3GLI - chains A and K of the 8 polymer chains in the assembly; structure by X-ray diffraction, 3.50 A resolution.

# Chain A
Molecule: DNA polymerase III subunit delta
Source organism: Escherichia coli
Notes: EC 2.7.7.7
UniProtKB: P28630 (HOLA_ECOLI); residue numbers follow UniProt; this construct covers 1-343
Chain sequence (343 residues; numbered 1 to 343; the number before each row is that of its first residue):
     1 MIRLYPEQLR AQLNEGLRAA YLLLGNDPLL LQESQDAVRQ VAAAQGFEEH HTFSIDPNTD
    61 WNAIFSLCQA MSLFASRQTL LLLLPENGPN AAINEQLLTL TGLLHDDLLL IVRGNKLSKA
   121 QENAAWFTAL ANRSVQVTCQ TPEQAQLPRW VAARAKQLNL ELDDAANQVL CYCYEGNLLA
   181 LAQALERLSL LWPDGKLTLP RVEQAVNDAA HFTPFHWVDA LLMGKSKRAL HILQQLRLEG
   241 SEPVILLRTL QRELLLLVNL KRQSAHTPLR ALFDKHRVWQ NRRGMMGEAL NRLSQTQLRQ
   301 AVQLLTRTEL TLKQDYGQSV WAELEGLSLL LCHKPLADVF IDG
Disordered / not traced: 334-343
From the paper describing this entry:
  - mutagenesis - R248A (1.3 = 0.3 uM), R252A (Kp = 0.76 + 0.16 uM), K313A (6.1 + 3.0 uM): decreased binding to the 15-nt DNA strand (chain K)
  - mutagenesis - R299A, R307A: unchanged binding to the 15-nt DNA strand (chain K)

# Chain K
Molecule: 15-nt DNA strand
Sequence (15 nucleotides; row label = number of the first residue in the row):
     1 TTTTTTATAG GCCAG
Disordered / not traced: 1

# How chain A and chain K interact
Pairs across the interface (16):
  Lys116(A) - DT2(K)  phosphate contact
  Phe215(A) - DT2(K)  stacking on the base
  Phe215(A) - DT3(K)  base contact
  Glu242(A) - DT4(K)  base contact
  Glu242(A) - DT5(K)  base contact
  Val244(A) - DT4(K)  phosphate contact
  Val244(A) - DT5(K)  base contact
  Ile245(A) - DT3(K)  sugar contact
  Ile245(A) - DT4(K)  sugar contact
  Arg248(A) - DT4(K)  sugar contact
  Arg248(A) - DT5(K)  salt bridge to the phosphate
  Thr249(A) - DT3(K)  sugar contact
  Arg252(A) - DT3(K)  salt bridge to the phosphate
  Arg252(A) - DT4(K)  salt bridge to the phosphate
  Arg282(A) - DT2(K)  hydrogen bond to the base
  Lys313(A) - DT5(K)  salt bridge to the phosphate
Interface residues without a listed pair, chain A (12 interface residues in all): Thr213, Pro214

# In short
Chain A and chain K form an interface of 12 and 4 residues respectively; the contacts include 1 hydrogen bond,
4 salt bridges and 1 aromatic stacking contact. Polar contacts include Arg282(A)-DT2(K), Arg248(A)-DT5(K) and
Arg252(A)-DT3(K). From the paper: R248A, R252A and K313A of chain A reduce binding to the 15-nt DNA strand
(chain K); R299A and R307A of chain A leave binding to the 15-nt DNA strand (chain K) unchanged.
Here chain A is DNA polymerase III subunit delta (Escherichia coli) and chain K is a 15-nt DNA strand. Entry
3GLI (Crystal Structure of the E. coli clamp loader bound to Primer-Template DNA and Psi Peptide) was
determined by X-ray diffraction (same publication as 3GLF, 3GLG and 3GLH).
